Entry 3FRI (X-ray diffraction, 1.80 A resolution); this record covers chain A.

# Chain A
Protein: 16S rRNA methylase
Organism: Escherichia coli
Notes: EC 2.1.1.-
UniProtKB: Q763K9 (Q763K9_ECOLX); numbering as in UniProt (aligned over 1-251)
Amino-acid sequence (253 residues; each row starts with the number of its first residue; numbers below 1 keep their minus sign (Tyr-1 is residue -1)):
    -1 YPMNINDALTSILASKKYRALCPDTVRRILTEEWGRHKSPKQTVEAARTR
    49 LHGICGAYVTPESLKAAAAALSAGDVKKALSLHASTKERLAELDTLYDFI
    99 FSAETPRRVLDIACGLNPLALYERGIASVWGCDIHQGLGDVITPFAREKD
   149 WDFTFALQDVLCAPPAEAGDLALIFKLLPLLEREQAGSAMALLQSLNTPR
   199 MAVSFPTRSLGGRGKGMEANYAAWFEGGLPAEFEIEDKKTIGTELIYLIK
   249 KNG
Unresolved in the structure: -1 to 1, 56, 208-215
Construct notes: expression tag (-1 to 0)
Small-molecule neighbours: S-adenosylhomocysteine (SAH): Arg26, Ile52, Cys53, His81, Ser83, Thr84, Arg87, Ile110, Ala111, Cys112, Gly113, Asn115, Asp131, Ile132, Leu136, Gln156, Asp157, Val158, Leu159, Phe173, Lys174, Leu175, Leu178, Leu179

# Summary
Chain A binds S-adenosylhomocysteine.
Chain A is 16S rRNA methylase (Escherichia coli); the structure, Structure of the 16S rRNA methylase RmtB,
I222, was determined by X-ray diffraction together with 3FRH and 3FZG from the same study.
